5AN9 - chains D and N of the 11 polymer chains in the assembly; structure by electron microscopy, 3.30 A resolution.

# Chain D
Protein: 60S ribosomal protein L12
From: Dictyostelium discoideum
UniProt: Q54J50 (RL12_DICDI); residue numbers follow UniProt; this construct covers 1-166
Sequence (166 residues; each row starts with the number of its first residue):
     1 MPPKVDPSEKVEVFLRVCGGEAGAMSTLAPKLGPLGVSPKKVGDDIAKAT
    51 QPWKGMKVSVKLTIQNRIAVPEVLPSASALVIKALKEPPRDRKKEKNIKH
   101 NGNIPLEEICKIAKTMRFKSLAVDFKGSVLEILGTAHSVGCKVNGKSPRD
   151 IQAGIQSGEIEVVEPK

# Chain N
Molecule: 26S ribosomal RNA
From: Dictyostelium discoideum
Sequence (3741 nucleotides; numbered 1 to 3741; the number before each row is that of its first residue):
     1 UCCGCCUCACCUUUGUAAGAUUACCCGCUGAACUUAAGCAUAUCAGUAAG
    51 CGGAGGAAAAGAAACUAACUAGGAUUCCGUCAGUAACGGCGAGUGAAGAC
   101 GGAAUAGCCCAAGGUUCAAACCUGGAUCUCUUCGAGGUUAGGUGAUGUGA
   151 CCUAUGGACUGAUGGAGCCCGCUGUUGUGACUGCUAAUUCCGUUUGGAAU
   201 UUCGAGUCGUAGAAGGUGAUAACCCUGUUCGCAGUAUCACAACAGUUGGA
   251 CUUUGCCAUUAGCUCCACGAGUAGGAAUGUCUGAAAUUGCAUUCUGAAUG
   301 GGUGAUAAGAUUCAUCCAAGGCUAAAUAUAUGUUAGGAGAUCGAUAGCAU
   351 ACAAGUACCGUGAGGGAAAGGUGAAAAGAACUUUGAAAAAAGGUUUAAAA
   401 GUAUUUGACACCGUUUAUGUGGAAGCGUUUACUUGGACCCCGAUUAAUGA
   451 CGUCGGUUUAGCUCUAAUUCUUAGGUGGCCAAAGUAGAGUGUUACGUGCU
   501 GAUCAAAAGGUAACGGACAUUUGAUUCAUUGGUUAUCGACGAGGAAGGUA
   551 CUCUAAAUCGGCCAGUUACUAACGGGUGAGAUCUGAUGUUUAUAAAAUGG
   601 GGGAUGAGGCUUAUCGGCUUGCUGGUGGCUCGCUCUCAAUAAUGGAUAUU
   651 GGGUUUCAUCAAGAGUGCAAAAUGGUGGCAAUUCACUAUUAGUGGUUAUU
   701 AAUUUUGUUUGCGUGGCUUGGCCUUGUCUACAGGUUAUCUUCGGAUGGCU
   751 UGUAGCUUUGUUGAACGCGUGGGCUUAAUGUUGUGAUUCUAGUAGCGUUA
   801 CCAUAUCGUUAGAGUGGGUUCAAUAAAUGUCCCGUCUUGAAACACGGAUC
   851 AAGGAGGCCGUUUUGUGUGCGAGUGUAAGAGUAAUUAAAACUCUGACGCG
   901 UAUUGAAAGAAAGAAUACUCCAAAAGAUCGUAACUACGGUUACCUUCUGU
   951 AAGGAGUGCCCGAAUCAUGAGAACUCUGUUUCGAAAGGAUUUGCGGUUGA
  1001 GCACCUAGAAUGGGACCCGAAAGGUUGUGAACUAUGCCUGAGGAAGGCGA
  1051 AGUCAGGGGAAACUCUGAUGGAGGCUUGUCGCAAUGCUGACGUGCAAAUC
  1101 GCUUGUCUAACUUGGGUAUAGGGGCGAAAGACUAAUCGAACAACCUAGUA
  1151 GCUGGUUCCUUCCGAAGUUUCCCUCAGGAUAGCUGGAGCAGUAUUCUAGU
  1201 UCCAUCUUGUAAAGACAAUGAUUAGCAGUUUCGGGGGCGUAAUGCUCUCA
  1251 GCUGAUUCUCAAACUCUGAACGGGUGGGUAUCAUUUUAAUUCACUUAAUU
  1301 GGAUUUUAAAAUUAAAUUGCACAUGUGCAAUGAAAAAUAGGAGCUCUUAG
  1351 UGGGCCAUUUUUGGUAAGCAGAACUGGCGAUGUGGGUUGAACCAAAUAUU
  1401 GGGAUAAGACGUCUAACAUUCACUAAUAGAUACCACAAAAGGUGUUAGUU
  1451 CAUUAAGACAGCAGGACGGUGGCCAUGGAAGUCGGUAUCCGCUAAGGAGU
  1501 GUGUAACAACUCACCUGCCAAAUGGACUAGCCCUGAAAAUGGAUGACGCU
  1551 AGCAGUGGAUGGUCGAUGCCCAAUCGUUAAAAGAAGUGAUAAUACUUUUA
  1601 ACGUGUAGGAAGGCGUGAAGGUAACGUAGAAGCUUGAAUGUGAAUUCGAG
  1651 UGGAGUUGUCUUUAGUGCAGAUCUUGAUGGUAGUAGCAAAUAUUCAAAAG
  1701 AAUUUACUUUGAAGGCCGAAGUGGGGAAGGGUUCCAUAACAAUGGAAUUC
  1751 ACUUAUGGGUGAGUCGAUCCUAAGGUUUGGGUUAACUCUCUCUAAUAAGG
  1801 UUACUAGGUCAUUGGAUCGAAAGUGAAGGUGGCUUUAACACUAGUGACUU
  1851 UAUAGGCCGAAAGGGAAGCGGGUUAAAAUUCCUGCACCAUCGAAUGGGAU
  1901 AUUAGGGUAACCGAUCGUAAUCCGGGACAUCAAUUGGCGGUCGAGGAAGA
  1951 GUUAUCUUUUCUUGUUAACAUUGUCUUGGGGUCCUCCGAAUCAGGUCAAC
  2001 UGGAGACGAGGAUUCAUCGCACAAUGGAAGAGCACAGUCCUUUGGAUUGG
  2051 GUCUCGCAUCCGCUAAAUGGUCCUUGAAAACCGGAUUAUGGUAUUUAAUC
  2101 CUAUUUGGUGUUCGUACCAAUAACCACAUCAGGUCUCCAAGGUGAAUAGC
  2151 CUCUGGUCAAAUGUAUUAAUGUAGAUAAGGGAAGUCGGCAAAACCGAUCU
  2201 GUAACUUCGGGAUAAGGAUUGGCUCUAAAGGCUGGUGGAGUGGACAUAUU
  2251 GGAGUUUGCUAUUUGUUUUUUACUUUUAGGAUGGGCAACUGUUUUGAAGG
  2301 UUUAAGAUGGGUGGUAAUUCUUUCCAAUGUGAGGGCUUGCUCGUUCUGCU
  2351 UUACGAUUAACAGCUAAUUUAGAACUGUGACGAUCACCGGGAAUCCAACU
  2401 GUUUAAUUAAAACAAAGCAUUGCGAUAAGCUUAAAAGCUUUUGACGCAAU
  2451 GUGAUUUCUGCCCAGUGCUCUGAAUGUCAAAGUGAAGAGAUUCAACCUAG
  2501 CACGGGUAAACGGCGGGAGUAACUAUGACUCUCUUAAGGUAGCCAAAUGC
  2551 CUCGUCAUCUAAUUAGUGACGCGCAUGAAUGGAUCAAUGAGAUUCCCACU
  2601 GUCCCUAACUACUAUACAGCGAAACCACUGCAAGGGGAACGGGCCUUGCA
  2651 AAAACAGCGGGGAAAGAAGACCCUGUUGAGCUUGACUCUAGUCUGAUAUU
  2701 GCAUAGUGACCUAAAAGGUGUAGAAUAGGUGGGAGGGGCAACCCGACGGU
  2751 GAAAUACCACCCCUUUUGGCGUUACUUUGCUAACUUGGAAUAACAGUACC
  2801 UCAUAAUUCAUUUUAUGAUGGUUUUGGUGAAUAAGCGGAUCAACCACGGG
  2851 UGAAAUCUGUGCAAAUUGGGCAACUGAUUUGUAUAGCAAAGUAGUCCCUC
  2901 UGGUCCCGUAUUAUGUCGACCAAGAACAGUUUCAGGUGGGGAGUUUGGCU
  2951 GGGGCGGCACAUUUGUUAAAAGAUAACGCAAGUGUCCAAAGGCAGGCUCA
  3001 GUGAGAACAGAAAUCUCACGUAGAGUAAAAGGGCAAAAGCCUGCUUGAUU
  3051 CUGAUUUUCAGUACUAAUCGGAACUGGGAAACCAGGGCCUAUCGAUCCUU
  3101 UAUGUGCUUAAAUCUUAACCCUAGAGGUGUCAGAAAAGUUACCACAGGGA
  3151 UAACUGGCUUGUGGCAGCCAAGCGCUCAUAGCGACGCUGCUUUUUGAUCC
  3201 UUCGAUGUCGGCUCUUCUUAUCAUUGUGAAGCAGAAUUCACAAAGUGUUG
  3251 GAUUGUUCACCCACUAACAAGGAACGUGAGCUGGGUUUAGACCGUCGUGA
  3301 GACAGGUUAGUUUUACCCUACUGUUGUCAAUUGUUUGCGUAAUAGUAGCA
  3351 UGAUUUAGUACGAGAGGAACUGUCAUGCCGGAUCACUGGUCUGUAGGUUU
  3401 AUUUGACAAAAUAGUGACCUGCCGCUACCAUCCGUUGGAUAAUGGCUGAA
  3451 CGCCUCUAAGUCAGAAUCCAUUCUAGAAACGCAAACCAAAUGCUUUAGAG
  3501 UGUGAAUGUUGUAGGUAACAUUAGGUUGUUGGUGGGGGACCACUUUCAAC
  3551 UUUAAACCAUAUGAUUAAUCGCUGUUACACUGCAGUUUCCUUCCGGUUAU
  3601 UGUGGUGGGUGGCUAAAUUCUAAUUUAUAUCCUCGUUCCGCUCAACUCUU
  3651 CGAUUGUAGACGACUAUCAAAUGAACUAGGUGCUGUAAGCUUCCGAGUAG
  3701 CGUUCAGUUACGAGGGGUUGAGGCUUUUCCAUUAGUUCUUU
Not modelled in the structure: 1-1220, 1271-1355, 1603-2391, 2701-2924, 3481-3741
Construct notes: conflict C3119 (G in FR733594.)

# Chain D / chain N interface
Residue-residue contacts (66):
  Leu15(D) with G1471(N), base contact
  Val17(D) with G1471(N), base contact; U1476(N), base contact; A1479(N), phosphate contact
  Ser26(D) with G1477(N), hydrogen bond to the sugar; G1478(N), phosphate contact
  Thr27(D) with G1478(N), phosphate contact
  Leu28(D) with G1478(N), phosphate contact
  Ala29(D) with G1478(N), phosphate contact
  Pro30(D) with G1477(N), sugar contact
  Lys31(D) with A1505(N), hydrogen bond to the base
  Met56(D) with C1474(N), phosphate contact
  Lys57(D) with A1475(N), salt bridge to the phosphate; U1476(N), salt bridge to the phosphate
  Val58(D) with G1471(N), hydrogen bond to the sugar; C1473(N), phosphate contact; A1475(N), base contact
  Ser59(D) with G1471(N), hydrogen bond to the base
  Val60(D) with G1471(N), sugar contact
  Ala77(D) with U1470(N), phosphate contact
  Ser78(D) with G1469(N), hydrogen bond to the phosphate; U1470(N), hydrogen bond to the phosphate
  Ala79(D) with U1470(N), hydrogen bond to the phosphate; G1472(N), phosphate contact; C1473(N), phosphate contact
  Leu80(D) with C1473(N), phosphate contact
  Lys83(D) with C1473(N), phosphate contact; C1474(N), salt bridge to the phosphate
  Glu95(D) with A1475(N), phosphate contact; U1476(N), phosphate contact
  Lys96(D) with A1475(N), sugar contact; U1476(N), phosphate contact
  Asn97(D) with A1475(N), phosphate contact
  Ile98(D) with C1474(N), sugar contact; A1475(N), phosphate contact
  Lys99(D) with C1474(N), salt bridge to the phosphate; A1475(N), salt bridge to the phosphate
  Lys114(D) with G1469(N), hydrogen bond to the sugar
  Arg117(D) with U1470(N), phosphate contact
  Leu121(D) with G1468(N), hydrogen bond to the sugar; G1469(N), sugar contact
  Val123(D) with G1468(N), sugar contact; G1491(N), sugar contact
  Asp124(D) with G1491(N), hydrogen bond to the sugar; C1492(N), phosphate contact
  Ser128(D) with G1491(N), sugar contact
  Glu131(D) with C1490(N), sugar contact
  Ile132(D) with G1468(N), base contact; G1469(N), base contact; C1490(N), sugar contact; G1491(N), sugar contact
  Leu133(D) with G1469(N), sugar contact
  Thr135(D) with C1489(N), sugar contact; A1498(N), base contact
  Ala136(D) with U1470(N), base contact; G1472(N), sugar contact; A1498(N), hydrogen bond to the base
  His137(D) with G1472(N), hydrogen bond to the sugar
  Ser138(D) with G1472(N), base contact; A1487(N), sugar contact; A1498(N), hydrogen bond to the base
  Val139(D) with G1472(N), base contact; C1473(N), sugar contact; A1487(N), sugar contact
  Arg149(D) with C1489(N), hydrogen bond to the phosphate; C1490(N), salt bridge to the phosphate
Other interface residues (no listed pair), chain D (40 interface residues in all): Met25, Leu32
Other interface residues (no listed pair), chain N (22 interface residues in all): A1480, U1486, U1488

# Summary
40 residues of chain D and 22 residues of chain N are in contact; the contacts include 14 hydrogen bonds and 6
salt bridges. Polar pairs include Lys31(D)-A1505(N), Ser59(D)-G1471(N) and Ala136(D)-A1498(N).
Here chain D is 60S ribosomal protein L12 and chain N is 26S ribosomal RNA, both from Dictyostelium
discoideum. Entry 5AN9 (Mechanism of eIF6 release from the nascent 60S ribosomal subunit) was determined by
electron microscopy, deposited together with 6QKL, 5ANB and 5ANC.
